7Y53 - chains C and E of the 10 polymer chains in the assembly; structure by electron microscopy, 3.61 A resolution.

== Chain C (and E) ==
Name: Transitional endoplasmic reticulum ATPase
From: Homo sapiens
Notes: EC 3.6.4.6; chain E of this document is another copy of the same molecule, construct and numbering; everything in this record applies to it too
UniProt: P55072 (TERA_HUMAN); residue numbers follow UniProt; this construct covers 21-806
Sequence (787 residues; each row starts with the number of its first residue):
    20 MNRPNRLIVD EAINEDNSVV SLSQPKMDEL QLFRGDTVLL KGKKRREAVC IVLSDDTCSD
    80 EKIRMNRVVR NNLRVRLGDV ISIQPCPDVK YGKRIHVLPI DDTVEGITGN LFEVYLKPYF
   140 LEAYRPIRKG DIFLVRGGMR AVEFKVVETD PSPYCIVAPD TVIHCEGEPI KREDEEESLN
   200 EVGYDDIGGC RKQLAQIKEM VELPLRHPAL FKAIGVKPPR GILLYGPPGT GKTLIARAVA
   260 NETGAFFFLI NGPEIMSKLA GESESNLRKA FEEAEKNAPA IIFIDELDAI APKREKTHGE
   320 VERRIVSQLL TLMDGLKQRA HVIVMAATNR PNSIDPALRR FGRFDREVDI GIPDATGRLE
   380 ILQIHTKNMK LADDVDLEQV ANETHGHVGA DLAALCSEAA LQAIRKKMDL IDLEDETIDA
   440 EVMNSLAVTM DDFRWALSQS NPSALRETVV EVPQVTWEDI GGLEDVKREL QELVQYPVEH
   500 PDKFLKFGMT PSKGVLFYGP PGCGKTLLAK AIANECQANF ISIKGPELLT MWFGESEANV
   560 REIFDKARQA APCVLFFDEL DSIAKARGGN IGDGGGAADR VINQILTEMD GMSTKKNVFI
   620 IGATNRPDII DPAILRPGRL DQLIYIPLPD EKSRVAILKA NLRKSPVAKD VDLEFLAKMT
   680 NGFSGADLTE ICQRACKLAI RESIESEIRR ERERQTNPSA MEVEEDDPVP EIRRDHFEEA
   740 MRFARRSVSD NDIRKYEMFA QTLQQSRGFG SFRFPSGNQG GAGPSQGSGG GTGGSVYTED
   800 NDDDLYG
Disordered / not traced: 20-22, 764-806 (chain E: 20-21, 775-806)
Differences from the reference sequence: initiating methionine (20)
Residues lining bound ligands:
  - ADP (adenosine-5'-diphosphate), molecule 1: Asp205, Ile206, Gly207, Pro246, Pro247, Gly248, Thr249, Gly250, Lys251, Thr252, Leu253, Asp304, Ile380, His384, Gly408, Ala412
  - ADP, molecule 2: Asp478, Ile479, Gly480, Pro520, Gly521, Cys522, Gly523, Lys524, Thr525, Leu526, Ile656, Asn660, Gly684, Ala685, Thr688
UniProt features mapped onto this chain:
  - region: Thr797 to Gly806 (Interaction with UBXN6)
  - motif: Asp802 to Gly806 (PIM motif)
  - binding site (ATP): Pro247 to Leu253, Asn348, His384, Gly521 to Leu526
  - modified residue: Ser37 (Phosphoserine), Lys315 (N6,N6,N6-trimethyllysine), Thr436 (Phosphothreonine), Ser462 (Phosphoserine), Lys502 (N6-acetyllysine), Lys505 (N6-acetyllysine), Lys668 (N6-acetyllysine), Ser702 (Phosphoserine), Lys754 (N6-acetyllysine), Ser770 (Phosphoserine), Ser775 (Phosphoserine), Ser787 (Phosphoserine), Tyr805 (Phosphotyrosine)

== How chain C and chain E interact ==
Residue-residue contacts - 65 pairs, chain C then chain E:
  Glu218(C) - Arg424(E)  salt bridge
  Leu222(C) - Arg424(E)
  Ala228(C) - Asp434(E)
  Ala228(C) - Glu435(E)
  Leu229(C) - Leu432(E)
  Leu229(C) - Thr436(E)
  Leu229(C) - Ile437(E)  hydrophobic
  Phe230(C) - Leu420(E)  hydrophobic
  Ala232(C) - Arg159(E)  hydrogen bond (backbone-side chain)
  Ala232(C) - Ile437(E)  hydrophobic
  Ile233(C) - Met158(E)
  Val235(C) - Ser416(E)
  Val235(C) - Leu420(E)  hydrophobic
  Lys236(C) - Ser416(E)
  Glu319(C) - Glu321(E)
  Arg322(C) - His317(E)
  Arg322(C) - Glu321(E)  salt bridge
  Arg323(C) - Ser276(E)
  Arg323(C) - Leu278(E)
  Ser326(C) - Pro272(E)
  Ser326(C) - Ser276(E)
  Gln327(C) - Ser276(E)
  Thr330(C) - Pro272(E)
  Thr330(C) - Glu273(E)
  Phe360(C) - Pro247(E)
  Phe360(C) - Gly248(E)
  Phe360(C) - Ala409(E)  hydrophobic
  Phe360(C) - Asp410(E)
  Phe360(C) - Ser462(E)
  Arg362(C) - Glu305(E)  salt bridge
  Arg487(C) - Arg700(E)
  Arg487(C) - Glu704(E)  salt bridge
  Glu491(C) - Arg700(E)  salt bridge
  Tyr495(C) - Ile703(E)  hydrophobic
  His499(C) - Ile703(E)
  Lys502(C) - Ile703(E)
  Phe503(C) - Ile699(E)  hydrophobic
  Leu504(C) - Arg453(E)
  Phe506(C) - Pro729(E)  hydrophobic
  Met508(C) - Cys695(E)  hydrophobic
  Arg560(C) - Arg465(E)
  Arg586(C) - Asn589(E)
  Arg586(C) - Ile590(E)
  Gly587(C) - Asn589(E)
  Asp592(C) - Ile590(E)
  Asp592(C) - Asp592(E)
  Gly593(C) - Ile590(E)
  Gly593(C) - Asp592(E)
  Gly593(C) - Gly593(E)
  Gly594(C) - Phe552(E)
  Gly594(C) - Ile590(E)
  Gly595(C) - Phe552(E)
  Asp598(C) - Phe552(E)
  Arg599(C) - Phe552(E)
  Asn602(C) - Pro545(E)
  Asn602(C) - Leu548(E)
  Thr606(C) - Pro545(E)
  Glu607(C) - Arg465(E)  salt bridge
  Ser612(C) - His404(E)
  Lys614(C) - Glu402(E)  salt bridge
  Lys615(C) - Ser459(E)  hydrogen bond (side chain-backbone)
  Thr761(C) - Arg744(E)
  Leu762(C) - Arg744(E)
  Gln763(C) - Phe742(E)
  Gln763(C) - Arg744(E)
Interface residues without a listed pair, chain C (52 interface residues in all): Glu283, Glu314, His317, Leu329, Arg359, Lys505, Asp564, Gln760
Interface residues without a listed pair, chain E (59 interface residues in all): Gly125, Met275, Ala279, Lys315, Gly318, Val320, Val407, Leu456, Ser457, Ala585, Pro665, Gln692, Lys696, Ser702, Glu706, Pro727, Arg741

== Summary ==
52 residues of chain C face 59 of chain E across their interface, with 2 hydrogen bonds and 7 salt bridges.
Among the polar pairs are Glu218(C)-Arg424(E), Arg322(C)-Glu321(E) and Arg362(C)-Glu305(E). Chain C binds ADP.
From UniProt: 15 ATP-binding residues on chain C.
Both chains are Transitional endoplasmic reticulum ATPase (Homo sapiens). Entry 7Y53 (The cryo-EM structure of
human ERAD retro-translocation complex) was determined by electron microscopy (same publication as 7Y4W and
7Y59).
